Entry 4GEQ (X-ray diffraction, 2.01 A resolution); this record covers chains B and F of the 3 polymer chains in the assembly.

== Chain B ==
Molecule: Kinetochore protein SPC24
Source organism: Saccharomyces cerevisiae S288c
Notes: fragment: Spc24p C-terminal domain, residues 155-213
UniProt: Q04477 (SPC24_YEAST); residue numbers follow UniProt; this construct covers 155-213
Sequence (66 residues; row label = number of the first residue in the row):
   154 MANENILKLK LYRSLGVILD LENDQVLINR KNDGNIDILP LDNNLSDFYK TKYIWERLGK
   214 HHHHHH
Disordered / not traced: 154, 184, 214-219
Construct notes: expression tag (154, 214-219)
Reported in the primary citation:
  - conformationally variable residues (loop rearrangement): L174 to D177, R183 to D186, L194 to S199

== Chain F ==
Molecule: Kinetochore-associated protein CNN1
Notes: fragment: Cnn1p N-terminal motif, residues 60-84
UniProt: P43618 (CNN1_YEAST); residue numbers follow UniProt; this construct covers 60-84
Sequence (25 residues; row label = number of the first residue in the row):
    60 NKDPNEVRSF LQDLSQVLAR KSQGN
Disordered / not traced: 60, 80-84
Curated features (UniProtKB/Swiss-Prot):
  - region: N60 to N84 (Interacts with the NDC80 complex subunits SPC24 and SPC25 and with the KNL1 complex)
  - modified residue: S74 (Phosphoserine)
  - mutagenesis: S74 (S74A: Increases interaction with SPC24-SPC25; S74D: Abolishes interaction with SPC24-SPC25)
Reported in the primary citation:
  - post-translational modification sites: S74

== Chain B / chain F interface ==
Contacting residue pairs (8):
  E157(B) - V76(F)
  E157(B) - L77(F)
  L160(B) - F69(F)
  L160(B) - D72(F)
  L160(B) - L73(F)
  L160(B) - V76(F)  hydrophobic
  K161(B) - L77(F)
  L164(B) - F69(F)  hydrophobic
Also at the interface, not in a pair above, chain B (6 interface residues in all): A155, K163
The authors on this interface:
  - interface residues, chain B: L160(B), L164(B)

== Summary ==
Chain B and chain F form an interface of 6 and 5 residues respectively. Curated annotation (UniProt) lists one
mutagenesis site on chain F. The paper reports interface residues L160(B) and L164(B); a modification site at
S74(F).
Chain B is Kinetochore protein SPC24 (Saccharomyces cerevisiae S288c) and chain F is Kinetochore-associated
protein CNN1; the structure, Crystal structure of the Spc24-Spc25/Cnn1 binding interface, was determined by
X-ray diffraction.
